Entry 8WA0 (electron microscopy, 2.70 A resolution); this record covers chains B and H of the 22 polymer chains in the assembly.

[Chain B]
Molecule: DNA-directed RNA polymerase subunit beta
Organism: Nicotiana tabacum
UniProt: P06271 (RPOB_TOBAC); residue numbers follow UniProt; this construct covers 1-1070
Chain sequence (1070 residues; each row starts with the number of its first residue):
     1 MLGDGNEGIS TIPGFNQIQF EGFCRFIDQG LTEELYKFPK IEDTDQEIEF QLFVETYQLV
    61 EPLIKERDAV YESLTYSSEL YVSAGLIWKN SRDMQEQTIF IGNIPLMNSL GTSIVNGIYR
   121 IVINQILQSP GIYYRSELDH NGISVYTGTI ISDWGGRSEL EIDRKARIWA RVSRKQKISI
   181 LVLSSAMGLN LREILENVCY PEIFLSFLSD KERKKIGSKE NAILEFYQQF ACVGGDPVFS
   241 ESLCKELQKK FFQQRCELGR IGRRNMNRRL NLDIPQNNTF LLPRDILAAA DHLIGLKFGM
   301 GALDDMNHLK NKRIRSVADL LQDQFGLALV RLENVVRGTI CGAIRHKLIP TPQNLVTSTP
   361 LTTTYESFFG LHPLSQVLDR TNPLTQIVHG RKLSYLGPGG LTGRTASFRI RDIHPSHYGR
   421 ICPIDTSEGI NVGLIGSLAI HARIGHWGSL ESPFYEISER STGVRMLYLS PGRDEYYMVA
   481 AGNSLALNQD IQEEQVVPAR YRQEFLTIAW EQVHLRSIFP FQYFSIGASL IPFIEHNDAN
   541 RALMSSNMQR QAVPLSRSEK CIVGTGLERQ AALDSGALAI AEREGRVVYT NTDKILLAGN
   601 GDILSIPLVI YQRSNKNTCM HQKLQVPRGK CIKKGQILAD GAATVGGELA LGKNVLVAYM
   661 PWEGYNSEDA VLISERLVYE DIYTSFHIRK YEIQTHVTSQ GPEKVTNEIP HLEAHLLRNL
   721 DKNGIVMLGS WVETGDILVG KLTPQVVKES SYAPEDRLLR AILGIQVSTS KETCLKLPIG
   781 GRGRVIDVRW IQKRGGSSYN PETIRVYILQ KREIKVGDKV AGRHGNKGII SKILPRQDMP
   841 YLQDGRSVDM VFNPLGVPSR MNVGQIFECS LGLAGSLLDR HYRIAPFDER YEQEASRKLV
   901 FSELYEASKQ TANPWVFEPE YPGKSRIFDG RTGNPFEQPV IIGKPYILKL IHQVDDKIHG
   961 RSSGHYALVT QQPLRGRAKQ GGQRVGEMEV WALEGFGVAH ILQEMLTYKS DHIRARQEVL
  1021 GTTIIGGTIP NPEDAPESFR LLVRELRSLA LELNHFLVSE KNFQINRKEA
Not modelled in the structure: 1-5, 209-250, 696-713, 741-771, 1070

[Chain H]
Molecule: Protein PLASTID TRANSCRIPTIONALLY ACTIVE 12-like
Organism: Nicotiana tabacum
UniProt: A0A1S3YPU3 (A0A1S3YPU3_TOBAC); residue numbers follow UniProt; this construct covers 1-531
Chain sequence (531 residues; numbered 1 to 531; the number before each row is that of its first residue):
     1 MASVLSTSLY QDRGLRTMVS TDGFVPSFCC PYRKTLFTGT IPVSIWQFKL VSSSPFQKAP
    61 LAPCIKCENK EKDQASQGSF EQVSVERYPY HSYMDSTSGQ LEPASGARAS IPGQEYWPEG
   121 TASRVRAARA PEPTGTSTGT PSYGKNPGSR RKKYKASAAA SKPSEINIIS DDSAESPDNL
   181 PEEPKDLSSE YVIYQPEQEE EELTGYELDK RLGRPHPFID PKTKKKIEKP LTSEELWWNW
   241 RKPEKEQWSR WQRRRPDVET VFLKAMAETG QVKLYGDHPT LTETALYRAR RHLYKKERLQ
   301 AEKEKLEKIG PIAYYSEWVQ AWKKDTSREA IQKHFEETGE DENTQLIEMF CHQTDREYRI
   361 MMGTDIRIPR DPLAMRMRED QIKQIWGGDP VYPTINYIQD PDEVIDYRGP DFHEPTPNML
   421 AYLKEHGKII SREELEKILA KEKTEEIEVA EIDEAMARAV DIGENDDEEE GSDAEVEEGD
   481 EKITRNWSVL KSNPELRKSK EKPKKKDMSL EEAVDDSENL TDFLMDFDED E
Not modelled in the structure: 1-186, 447-531

[Interface between chain B and chain H]
Contacting residue pairs (98; chain B residue first):
  Thr11(B) - Asp411(H)  hydrogen bond (side chain-backbone)
  Thr11(B) - Phe412(H)
  Thr11(B) - His413(H)
  Phe20(B) - Pro417(H)
  Phe20(B) - Met419(H)  hydrophobic
  Phe23(B) - Met419(H)  hydrophobic
  Gln58(B) - Ile430(H)
  Leu59(B) - Ile429(H)
  Leu59(B) - Ile430(H)  hydrogen bond (backbone-backbone)
  Val60(B) - Ile429(H)
  Val60(B) - Ile430(H)
  Val60(B) - Ser431(H)
  Glu61(B) - Lys424(H)
  Glu61(B) - Ile429(H)
  Glu61(B) - Ile430(H)  hydrogen bond (backbone-backbone)
  Tyr76(B) - Leu420(H)
  Leu106(B) - Leu420(H)  hydrophobic
  Met107(B) - Met419(H)
  Asn108(B) - Met419(H)
  Ser109(B) - Pro417(H)
  Leu485(B) - Trp248(H)
  Ala486(B) - Trp248(H)  hydrophobic
  Asn488(B) - Lys245(H)
  Asn488(B) - Glu246(H)
  Gln489(B) - Lys245(H)
  Gln489(B) - Glu246(H)
  Asp490(B) - Lys245(H)
  Lys560(B) - Pro401(H)
  Lys560(B) - Glu403(H)  hydrogen bond (side chain-backbone)
  Arg569(B) - Gln399(H)
  Arg569(B) - Ile405(H)
  Arg569(B) - Tyr407(H)
  Gln570(B) - His413(H)
  Leu573(B) - Tyr407(H)  hydrophobic
  Leu573(B) - His413(H)
  Asp574(B) - His413(H)  salt bridge
  Leu578(B) - Tyr407(H)
  Gln625(B) - Val404(H)
  Lys634(B) - Arg408(H)  hydrogen bond (backbone-side chain)
  Lys634(B) - Pro415(H)
  Gly635(B) - Tyr407(H)
  Gln636(B) - Asp406(H)
  Ile637(B) - Val404(H)  hydrophobic
  Gly646(B) - Glu403(H)
  Gly646(B) - Val404(H)
  Gly646(B) - Ile405(H)  hydrogen bond (backbone-backbone)
  Gly647(B) - Tyr407(H)  hydrogen bond (backbone-side chain)
  Glu648(B) - Gln399(H)
  Glu648(B) - Ile405(H)
  Gln843(B) - Met362(H)
  Gln843(B) - Ile368(H)
  Gln843(B) - Arg370(H)
  Asp879(B) - Pro401(H)
  Arg880(B) - Ile398(H)
  His881(B) - Tyr397(H)
  His881(B) - Ile398(H)
  His881(B) - Gln399(H)  hydrogen bond (backbone-backbone)
  Tyr882(B) - Tyr397(H)
  Arg883(B) - Tyr397(H)  hydrogen bond (backbone-backbone)
  Arg883(B) - Gln399(H)
  Ile884(B) - Tyr397(H)  hydrophobic
  Glu889(B) - Arg250(H)  hydrogen bond (backbone-side chain)
  Arg890(B) - Arg250(H)  hydrogen bond (backbone-side chain)
  Tyr891(B) - Tyr392(H)
  Glu892(B) - Arg250(H)
  Glu892(B) - Pro390(H)
  Glu892(B) - Val391(H)  hydrogen bond (side chain-backbone)
  Gln893(B) - Arg250(H)  hydrogen bond (side chain-backbone)
  Gln893(B) - Trp251(H)
  Glu894(B) - Arg255(H)  salt bridge
  Arg897(B) - Arg255(H)
  Arg897(B) - Pro256(H)  hydrogen bond (side chain-backbone)
  Arg897(B) - Ile385(H)  hydrogen bond (side chain-backbone)
  Lys898(B) - Trp386(H)
  Lys898(B) - Gly388(H)
  Lys898(B) - Asp389(H)
  Leu899(B) - Thr394(H)
  Phe901(B) - Trp386(H)  hydrophobic
  Ser902(B) - Trp386(H)  hydrogen bond
  Tyr905(B) - Glu379(H)
  Tyr905(B) - Ile382(H)  hydrophobic
  Tyr905(B) - Trp386(H)  hydrophobic
  Lys909(B) - Arg356(H)  hydrogen bond (backbone-side chain)
  Gln910(B) - Arg356(H)  hydrogen bond (backbone-side chain)
  Ala912(B) - Arg356(H)
  Ala912(B) - Arg359(H)  hydrogen bond (backbone-side chain)
  Asn913(B) - Arg359(H)
  Pro914(B) - Arg359(H)
  Phe917(B) - Ile382(H)  hydrophobic
  Phe917(B) - Trp386(H)  hydrophobic
  Glu918(B) - Arg370(H)  salt bridge
  Pro919(B) - Val258(H)
  Glu920(B) - Asp371(H)
  Glu920(B) - Ala374(H)
  Arg926(B) - Ile368(H)
  Phe928(B) - Arg367(H)
  Phe928(B) - Ile368(H)  hydrophobic
  Pro935(B) - Arg367(H)
Interface residues without a listed pair, chain B (78 interface residues in all): Ile12, Gly14, Cys24, Pro62, Ser78, Leu487, Gln495, Ala572, Lys633, Ala885, Asp888, Glu903, Thr911, Trp915, Pro922, Gly933
Interface residues without a listed pair, chain H (57 interface residues in all): Gln247, Asp257, Phe262, Ile360, Gly387, Tyr422, Leu423, Lys428, Arg432, Leu435

[In short]
The interface between chain B and chain H involves 78 residues on one side and 57 on the other, with 19
hydrogen bonds and 3 salt bridges. Polar contacts include Asp574(B)-His413(H), Glu894(B)-Arg255(H) and
Glu918(B)-Arg370(H).
Here chain B is DNA-directed RNA polymerase subunit beta and chain H is Protein PLASTID TRANSCRIPTIONALLY
ACTIVE 12-like, both from Nicotiana tabacum. Entry 8WA0 (The cryo-EM structure of the Nicotiana tabacum
PEP-PAP-TEC1) was determined by electron microscopy, deposited together with 8W9Z and 8WA1.
